6X2Z - chain A; structure by electron microscopy, 3.03 A resolution.

# Chain A
Protein: Excitatory amino acid transporter 3
Organism: Homo sapiens
UniProtKB: P43005 (EAA3_HUMAN); numbering as in UniProt (aligned over 1-524)
Chain sequence (526 residues; each row starts with the number of its first residue; numbers below 1 keep their minus sign (Gly-1 is residue -1)):
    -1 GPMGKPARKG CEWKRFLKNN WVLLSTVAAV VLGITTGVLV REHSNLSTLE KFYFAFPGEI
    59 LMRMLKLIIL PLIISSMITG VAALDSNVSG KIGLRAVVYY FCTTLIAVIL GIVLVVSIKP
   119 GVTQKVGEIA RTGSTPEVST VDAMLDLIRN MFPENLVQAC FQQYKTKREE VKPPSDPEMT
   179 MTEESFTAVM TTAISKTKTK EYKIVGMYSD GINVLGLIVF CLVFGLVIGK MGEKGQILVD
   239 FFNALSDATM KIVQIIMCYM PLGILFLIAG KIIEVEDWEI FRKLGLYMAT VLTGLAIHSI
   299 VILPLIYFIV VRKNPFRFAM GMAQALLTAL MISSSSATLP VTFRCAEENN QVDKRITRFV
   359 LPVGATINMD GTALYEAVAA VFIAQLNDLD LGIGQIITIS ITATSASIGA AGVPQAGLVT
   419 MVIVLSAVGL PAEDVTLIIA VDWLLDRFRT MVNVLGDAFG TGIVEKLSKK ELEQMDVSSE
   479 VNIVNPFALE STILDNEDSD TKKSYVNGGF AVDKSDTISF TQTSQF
Unresolved in the structure: -1 to 15, 126-136, 169-198, 476-524
Differences from the reference sequence: expression tag (-1 to 0); engineered mutation Thr178 (Asn in P43005), Thr195 (Asn in P43005)
Swiss-Prot annotation at these positions:
  - binding site (Na(+)): Tyr98, Thr101, Thr102, Gly362, Thr364, Asn366, Asp368, Ser405, Ile406, Ala408, Asn451, Asp455
  - binding site (L-aspartate): Ser331, Ser333, Thr370, Val411, Arg447, Thr448, Asn451
  - modified residue (Phosphoserine): Ser517, Ser522
  - glycosylation: Asn43 (N-linked (GlcNAc...) asparagine)
  - natural variant: Ile395 (deletion: In DCBXA), Arg445 (R445W: In DCBXA)
Metal / ion sites: Na+ site 1: Tyr98, Thr101, Thr102, Asn366, Asp368; Na+ site 2: Gly362, Asn366, Asn451, Asp455; Na+ site 3: Thr364, Ser405, Ile406, Ala408
Residues lining bound ligands: aspartic acid (ASP): Ser331, Ser332, Ser333, Met367, Thr370, Ala408, Ala409, Gly410, Val411, Pro412, Ala414, Gly415, Asp444, Arg447, Thr448, Asn451
Reported in the primary citation:
  - Na+ coordination: Asp455
  - mutagenesis - N178T/N195T: unchanged catalytic activity on aspartate

# Overview
Ligands of chain A: aspartic acid. The Na+ site 1 is built by Tyr98, Thr101, Thr102, Asn366 and Asp368.
Gly362, Asn366, Asn451 and Asp455 form the Na+ site 2. From UniProt: 12 Na+-binding residues and 7
L-aspartate-binding residues. From the paper: N178T/N195T leave catalytic activity on aspartate unchanged; Na+
coordination by Asp455.
Chain A is Excitatory amino acid transporter 3 (Homo sapiens); the structure, hEAAT3-OFS-Asp, was determined
by electron microscopy together with 6X2L, 6X3E and 6X3F from the same study.
